Entry 3DX8 (X-ray diffraction, 2.10 A resolution); this record covers chains A and C of the 3 polymer chains in the assembly.

[Chain A]
Protein: HLA class I histocompatibility complex HLA-B*4405
From: Homo sapiens
UniProtKB: P30481 (1B44_HUMAN); residues 1-276 here correspond to UniProt positions 25-300 (UniProt number = residue number + 24)
Sequence (276 residues; row label = number of the first residue in the row):
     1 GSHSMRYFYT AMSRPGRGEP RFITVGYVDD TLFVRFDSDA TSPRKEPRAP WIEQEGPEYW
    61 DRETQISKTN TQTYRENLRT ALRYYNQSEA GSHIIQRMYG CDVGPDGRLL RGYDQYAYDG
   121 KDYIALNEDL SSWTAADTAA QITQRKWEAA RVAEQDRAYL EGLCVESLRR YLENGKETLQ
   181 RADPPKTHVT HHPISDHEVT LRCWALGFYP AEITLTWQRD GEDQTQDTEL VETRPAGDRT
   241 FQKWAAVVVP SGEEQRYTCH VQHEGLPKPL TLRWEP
Sequence notes: engineered mutation Y116 (Asp140 in P30481)
Disulfides: C101-C164, C203-C259

[Chain C]
Protein: EBV decapeptide epitope
UniProtKB: P03204 (EBNA6_EBV); residues 1-10 here correspond to UniProt positions 281-290 (UniProt number = residue number + 280)
Sequence (10 residues; numbered 1 to 10; the number before each row is that of its first residue):
     1 EENLLDFVRF

[Chain A / chain C interface]
Contacting residue pairs (45):
  M5(A) - E1(C)
  Y7(A) - E1(C)  hydrogen bond (side chain-backbone)
  Y7(A) - E2(C)
  Y9(A) - E2(C)  hydrogen bond
  T24(A) - E2(C)
  K45(A) - E2(C)  salt bridge
  Y59(A) - E1(C)
  R62(A) - E1(C)  salt bridge
  R62(A) - E2(C)
  R62(A) - L4(C)
  E63(A) - E1(C)
  E63(A) - E2(C)  hydrogen bond (side chain-backbone)
  I66(A) - E2(C)
  I66(A) - L4(C)  hydrophobic
  S67(A) - E2(C)
  T73(A) - V8(C)
  E76(A) - R9(C)
  N77(A) - R9(C)
  N77(A) - F10(C)
  T80(A) - F10(C)
  Y84(A) - F10(C)  hydrogen bond (side chain-backbone)
  I95(A) - F10(C)  hydrophobic
  R97(A) - L5(C)
  Y99(A) - E2(C)  hydrogen bond
  Y99(A) - N3(C)  hydrogen bond (side chain-backbone)
  Y116(A) - F10(C)  hydrophobic
  Y123(A) - F10(C)  hydrophobic
  T143(A) - F10(C)  hydrogen bond (side chain-backbone)
  K146(A) - F10(C)  hydrogen bond (side chain-backbone)
  W147(A) - V8(C)
  W147(A) - R9(C)  hydrogen bond (side chain-backbone)
  V152(A) - L5(C)  hydrophobic
  V152(A) - V8(C)  hydrophobic
  Q155(A) - L5(C)
  Q155(A) - D6(C)
  D156(A) - N3(C)  hydrogen bond
  D156(A) - L5(C)
  Y159(A) - E1(C)  hydrogen bond (side chain-backbone)
  Y159(A) - E2(C)
  Y159(A) - N3(C)
  L163(A) - E1(C)
  L163(A) - E2(C)
  S167(A) - E1(C)  hydrogen bond (side chain-backbone)
  R170(A) - E1(C)  salt bridge
  Y171(A) - E1(C)  hydrogen bond (side chain-backbone)
Interface residues without a listed pair, chain A (32 interface residues in all): D114
From the paper, about this interface:
  - residue pairs: D156(A)-N3(C) (hydrogen bond)

[In short]
Chain A and chain C form an interface of 32 and 9 residues respectively; the contacts include 13 hydrogen
bonds and 3 salt bridges. Polar pairs include K45(A)-E2(C), R62(A)-E1(C) and R170(A)-E1(C). The authors report
a hydrogen bond between D156(A) and N3(C).
Here chain A is HLA class I histocompatibility complex HLA-B*4405 (Homo sapiens) and chain C is EBV
decapeptide epitope. Entry 3DX8 (Crystal Structure of B*4405 presenting a 10mer EBV epitope) was determined by
X-ray diffraction, deposited together with 3DX6, 3DX7, 3DX9 and 3DXA.
